Entry 7MT3 (electron microscopy, 2.80 A resolution); this record covers chains A and E of the 54 polymer chains in the assembly.

# Chain A
Molecule: 23S rRNA
Organism: Mycobacterium tuberculosis (strain ATCC 25618 / H37Rv)
Sequence (3138 nucleotides; each row starts with the number of its first residue):
     1 UUGUAAGUGU CUAAGGGCGC AUGGUGGAUG CCUUGGCAUC GAGAGCCGAU GAAGGACGUG
    61 GGAGGCUGCG AUAUGCCUCG GGGAGCUGUC AACCGAGCGU GGAUCCGAGG AUUUCCGAAU
   121 GGGGAAACCC AGCACGAGUG AUGUCGUGCU ACCCGCAUCU GAAUAUAUAG GGUGCGGGAG
   181 GGAACGCGGG GAAGUGAAAC AUCUCAGUAC CCGUAGGAGG AGAAAACAAU UGUGAUUCCG
   241 CAAGUAGUGG CGAGCGAACG CGGAACAGGC UAAACCGCAC GCAUGGGUAA CCGGGUAGGG
   301 GUUGUGUGUG CGGGGUUGUG GGAGGAUAUG UCUCAGCGCU ACCCGGCUGA GAGGCAGUCA
   361 GAAAGUGUCG UGGUUAGCGG AAGUGGCCUG GGAUGGUCUG CCGUAGACGG UGAGAGCCCG
   421 GUACGCGAAA ACCCGGCACC UGCCUAGUAU CAAUUCCCGA GUAGCAGCGG GCCCGUGGAA
   481 UCCGCUGUGA AUCCGCCGGG ACCACCCGGU AAGCCUAAAU ACUCCUCGAU GACCGAUAGC
   541 GGAUUAGUAC CGUGAGGGAA UGGUGAAAAG UACCCCGGGA GGGGAGUGAA AGAGUACCUG
   601 AAACCGUGUG CCUACAAUCC GUCAGAGCCU CCUUUUCCUC UCCGGAGGAG GGUGGUGAUG
   661 GCGUGCCUUU UGAAGAAUGA GCCUGCGAGU CAGGGACAUG UCGCAAGGUU AACCCGUGUG
   721 GGGUAGCCGC AGCGAAAGCG AGUCUGAAUA GGGCGACCCA CACGCGCAUA CGCGCGUGUG
   781 AAUAGUGGCG UGUUCUGGAC CCGAAGCGGA GUGAUCUACC CAUGGCCAGG GUGAAGCGCG
   841 GGUAAGACCG CGUGGAGGCC CGAACCCACU UAGGUUGAAG ACUGAGGGGA UGAGCUGUGG
   901 GUAGGGGUGA AAGGCCAAUC AAACUCCGUG AUAGCUGGUU CUCCCCGAAA UGCAUUUAGG
   961 UGCAGCGUUG CGUGGUUCAC CGCGGAGGUA GAGCUACUGG AUGGCCGAUG GGCCCUACUA
  1021 GGUUACUGAC GUCAGCCAAA CUCCGAAUGC CGUGGUGUAA AGCGUGGCAG UGAGACGGCG
  1081 GGGGAUAAGC UCCGUACGUC GAAAGGGAAA CAGCCCAGAU CGCCGGCUAA GGCCCCCAAG
  1141 CGUGUGCUAA GUGGGAAAGG AUGUGCAGUC GCAAAGACAA CCAGGAGGUU GGCUUAGAAG
  1201 CAGCCACCCU UGAAAGAGUG CGUAAUAGCU CACUGGUCAA GUGAUUGUGC GCCGAUAAUG
  1261 UAGCGGGGCU CAAGCACACC GCCGAAGCCG CGGCACAUCC ACCUUGUGGU GGGUGUGGGU
  1321 AGGGGAGCGU CCCUCAUUCA GCGAAGCCAC CGGGUGACCG GUGGUGGAGG GUGGGGGAGU
  1381 GAGAAUGCAG GCAUGAGUAG CGACAAGGCA AGUGAGAACC UUGCCCGCCG AAAGACCAAG
  1441 GGUUCCUGGG CCAGGCCAGU CCGCCCAGGG UGAGUCGGGA CCUAAGGCGA GGCCGACAGG
  1501 CGUAGUCGAU GGACAACGGG UUGAUAUUCC CGUACCCGUG UGUGGGCGCC CGUGACGAAU
  1561 CAGCGGUACU AACCACCCAA AACCGGAUCG AUCACUCCCC UUCGGGGGUG UGGAGUUCUG
  1621 GGGCUGCGUG GGAACUUCGC UGGUAGUAGU CAAGCGAAGG GGUGACGCAG GAAGGUAGCC
  1681 GUACCAGUCA GUGGUAACAC UGGGGCAAGC CGGUAGGGAG AGCGAUAGGC AAAUCCGUCG
  1741 CUCACUAAUC CUGAGAGGUG ACGCAUAGCC GGUUGAGGCG AAUUCGGUGA UCCUCUGCUG
  1801 CCAAGAAAAG CCUCUAGCGA GCACACACAC GGCCCGUACC CCAAACCGAC ACAGGUGGUC
  1861 AGGUAGAGCA UACCAAGGCG UACGAGAUAA CUAUGGUUAA GGAACUCGGC AAAAUGCCCC
  1921 CGUAACUUCG GGAGAAGGGG GACCGGAAUA UCGUGAACAC CCUUGCGGUG GGAGCGGGAU
  1981 CCGGUCGCAG AAACCAGUGA GGAGCGACUG UUUACUAAAA ACACAGGUCC GUGCGAAGUC
  2041 GCAAGACGAU GUAUACGGAC UGACGCCUGC CCGGUGCUGG AAGGUUAAGA GGACCCGUUA
  2101 ACCCGCAAGG GUGAAGCGGA GAAUUUAAGC CCCAGUAAAC GGCGGUGGUA ACUAUAACCA
  2161 UCCUAAGGUA GCGAAAUUCC UUGUCGGGUA AGUUCCGACC UGCACGAAUG GCGUAACGAC
  2221 UUCUCAACUG UCUCAACCAU AGACUCGGCG AAAUUGCACU ACGAGUAAAG AUGCUCGUUA
  2281 CGCGCGGCAG GACGAAAAGA CCCCGGGACC UUCACUACAA CUUGGUAUUG AUGUUCGGUA
  2341 CGGUUUGUGU AGGAUAGGUG GGAGACUGUG AAACCUCGAC GCCAGUUGGG GCGGAGUCGU
  2401 UGUUGAAAUA CCACUCUGAU CGUAUUGGGC AUCUAACCUC GAACCCUGAA UCGGGUUUAG
  2461 GGACAGUGCC UGGCGGGUAG UUUAACUGGG GCGGUUGCCU CCUAAAAUGU AACGGAGGCG
  2521 CCCAAAGGUU CCCUCAACCU GGACGGCAAU CAGGUGGCGA GUGUAAAUGC ACAAGGGAGC
  2581 UUGACUGCGA GACUUACAAG UCAAGCAGGG ACGAAAGUCG GGAUUAGUGA UCCGGCACCC
  2641 CCGAGUGGAA GGGGUGUCGC UCAACGGAUA AAAGGUACCC CGGGGAUAAC AGGCUGAUCU
  2701 UCCCCAAGAG UCCAUAUCGA CGGGAUGGUU UGGCACCUCG AUGUCGGCUC GUCGCAUCCU
  2761 GGGGCUGGAG CAGGUCCCAA GGGUUGGGCU GUUCGCCCAU UAAAGCGGCA CGCGAGCUGG
  2821 GUUUAGAACG UCGUGAGACA GUUCGGUCUC UAUCCGCCGC GCGCGUCAGA AACUUGAGGA
  2881 AACCUGUCCC UAGUACGAGA GGACCGGGAC GGACGAACCU CUGGUGCACC AGUUGUCCCG
  2941 CCAGGGGCAC CGCUGGAUAG CCACGUUCGG UCAGGAUAAC CGCUGAAAGC AUCUAAGCGG
  3001 GAAACCUUCU CCAAGAUCAG GUUUCUCACC CACUUGGUGG GAUAAGGCCC CCCGCAGAAC
  3061 ACGGGUUCAA UAGGUCAGAC CUGGAAGCUC AGUAAUGGGU GUAGGGAACU GGUGCUAACC
  3121 GGCCGAAAAC UUACAACA
Unresolved in the structure: 1-4, 1013-1022, 3133-3138
Modified positions: 5MU (5-methyluridine 5'-monophosphate) at position 2177; OMG (o2'-methylguanosine-5'-monophosphate) at position 2791
Metal / ion sites: Mg2+ site 1: C31, G1370; Mg2+ site 2: C46, G217; Mg2+ site 3: G60, G65, U89; Mg2+ site 4 near U72 (its only coordinating residue here); Mg2+ site 5 near U120 (its only coordinating residue here); Mg2+ site 6: A162, U166; Mg2+ site 7: G194, U2481; Mg2+ site 8 near G194 (its only coordinating residue here); Mg2+ site 9: A199, C200; Mg2+ site 10 near G220 (its only coordinating residue here); Mg2+ site 11 near C251 (its only coordinating residue here); Mg2+ site 12: G379, G421; 147 more Mg2+ sites not listed

# Chain E
Molecule: 50S ribosomal protein L4
Organism: Mycobacterium tuberculosis (strain ATCC 25618 / H37Rv)
Reference sequence: P9WH85 (RL4_MYCTU); residue numbers follow UniProt; this construct covers 1-223
Chain sequence (223 residues; row label = number of the first residue in the row):
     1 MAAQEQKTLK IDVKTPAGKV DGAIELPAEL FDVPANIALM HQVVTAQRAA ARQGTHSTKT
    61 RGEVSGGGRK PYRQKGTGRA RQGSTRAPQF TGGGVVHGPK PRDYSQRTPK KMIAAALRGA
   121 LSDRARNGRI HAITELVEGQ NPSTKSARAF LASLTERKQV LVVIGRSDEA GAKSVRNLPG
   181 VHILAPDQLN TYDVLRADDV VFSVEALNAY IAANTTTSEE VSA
Unresolved in the structure: 1-8, 216-223

# Interface between chain A and chain E
Pairs across the interface (150; chain A residue first):
  C37(A) with Ser-57(E), sugar contact
  A38(A) with Thr-55(E), base contact; Ser-57(E), sugar contact; Pro-101(E), sugar contact
  U39(A) with Gln-53(E), hydrogen bond to the base; Thr-55(E), sugar contact
  C402(A) with Lys-145(E), salt bridge to the phosphate; Arg-148(E), base contact
  G403(A) with Thr-144(E), sugar contact; Arg-148(E), hydrogen bond to the base; Asn-177(E), hydrogen bond to the base; Leu-178(E), base contact; Pro-179(E), base contact
  U404(A) with Pro-142(E), sugar contact; Ser-143(E), phosphate contact; Thr-144(E), hydrogen bond to the phosphate; Lys-173(E), hydrogen bond to the base; Arg-176(E), hydrogen bond to the phosphate
  A405(A) with Arg-176(E), salt bridge to the phosphate; Asn-177(E), hydrogen bond to the phosphate
  G406(A) with Asn-177(E), hydrogen bond to the sugar; Pro-179(E), base contact
  A423(A) with Arg-176(E), hydrogen bond to the sugar
  U530(A) with Gln-53(E), hydrogen bond to the sugar
  G531(A) with Gln-53(E), sugar contact; Thr-55(E), hydrogen bond to the base
  A532(A) with Arg-48(E), hydrogen bond to the base; Ala-49(E), base contact; Arg-52(E), hydrogen bond to the base; Gln-53(E), hydrogen bond to the phosphate
  C533(A) with Arg-52(E), salt bridge to the phosphate; Thr-55(E), sugar contact; His-56(E), salt bridge to the phosphate
  U537(A) with Thr-91(E), hydrogen bond to the base
  A538(A) with Gly-92(E), hydrogen bond to the phosphate
  G539(A) with Val-95(E), phosphate contact
  C540(A) with Lys-59(E), phosphate contact
  G541(A) with Val-64(E), phosphate contact; Ser-65(E), hydrogen bond to the phosphate
  G547(A) with Ser-65(E), base contact
  G557(A) with Arg-69(E), hydrogen bond to the sugar
  G558(A) with Gly-66(E), phosphate contact; Gly-67(E), hydrogen bond to the phosphate
  A559(A) with Arg-86(E), salt bridge to the phosphate
  G687(A) with Pro-88(E), sugar contact
  A688(A) with Val-96(E), phosphate contact
  U690(A) with His-97(E), hydrogen bond to the base
  C691(A) with Arg-102(E), phosphate contact
  A692(A) with Arg-102(E), salt bridge to the phosphate
  G694(A) with Arg-107(E), base contact
  C702(A) with Asn-36(E), phosphate contact; Leu-39(E), sugar contact
  G703(A) with Asn-36(E), hydrogen bond to the phosphate; Met-112(E), sugar contact
  C704(A) with Lys-111(E), sugar contact
  G708(A) with Lys-111(E), salt bridge to the phosphate
  U709(A) with Lys-111(E), salt bridge to the phosphate
  U710(A) with Arg-107(E), phosphate contact; Pro-109(E), phosphate contact; Lys-110(E), hydrogen bond to the phosphate
  A711(A) with Arg-107(E), salt bridge to the phosphate
  G716(A) with Arg-166(E), hydrogen bond to the sugar; Gln-188(E), hydrogen bond to the base
  U717(A) with Leu-184(E), base contact; Ala-185(E), base contact
  G718(A) with His-182(E), hydrogen bond to the base; Asn-190(E), base contact; Asp-193(E), hydrogen bond to the base
  U719(A) with Gln-47(E), phosphate contact; Ala-50(E), sugar contact; Ala-51(E), base contact; Asn-190(E), hydrogen bond to the sugar
  G720(A) with Gln-47(E), hydrogen bond to the phosphate; Ile-113(E), phosphate contact; Asp-187(E), hydrogen bond to the sugar; Gln-188(E), base contact
  G721(A) with Ile-113(E), phosphate contact
  G723(A) with Lys-110(E), hydrogen bond to the base
  G787(A) with Pro-109(E), sugar contact; Met-112(E), base contact
  G788(A) with Gln-42(E), hydrogen bond to the base; Arg-107(E), salt bridge to the phosphate; Thr-108(E), sugar contact; Pro-109(E), sugar contact
  C789(A) with Gln-42(E), hydrogen bond to the sugar; Gln-106(E), phosphate contact; Arg-107(E), phosphate contact
  G790(A) with Gln-106(E), phosphate contact
  C800(A) with His-97(E), hydrogen bond to the sugar
  C801(A) with Pro-88(E), phosphate contact; Val-96(E), sugar contact; His-97(E), phosphate contact
  C802(A) with Arg-61(E), salt bridge to the phosphate; Pro-88(E), phosphate contact; Gln-89(E), sugar contact
  G803(A) with Arg-61(E), salt bridge to the phosphate; Lys-70(E), phosphate contact; Gln-74(E), hydrogen bond to the sugar; Arg-81(E), sugar contact; Gln-82(E), phosphate contact; Gly-83(E), phosphate contact; Ser-84(E), phosphate contact
  A804(A) with Lys-70(E), salt bridge to the phosphate; Gln-74(E), hydrogen bond to the sugar; Gly-83(E), phosphate contact
  A805(A) with Lys-70(E), phosphate contact
  U925(A) with Arg-69(E), phosphate contact
  C926(A) with Arg-69(E), salt bridge to the phosphate
  C927(A) with Gly-68(E), phosphate contact
  G930(A) with Thr-60(E), base contact; Arg-61(E), hydrogen bond to the sugar; Gly-62(E), phosphate contact
  C1333(A) with Arg-48(E), hydrogen bond to the sugar
  U1334(A) with Arg-48(E), hydrogen bond to the sugar; Tyr-192(E), hydrogen bond to the sugar
  C1335(A) with Arg-196(E), phosphate contact
  A1336(A) with Gln-159(E), phosphate contact
  G1375(A) with His-41(E), hydrogen bond to the sugar
  G1376(A) with His-41(E), phosphate contact
  G1377(A) with Arg-52(E), sugar contact
  A1378(A) with Arg-102(E), salt bridge to the phosphate
  G1379(A) with Thr-58(E), base contact; Val-95(E), base contact; Pro-99(E), base contact
  A1385(A) with Gln-89(E), base contact
  U1386(A) with Gly-78(E), base contact; Arg-79(E), hydrogen bond to the base; Ala-80(E), base contact
  G1387(A) with Ala-80(E), phosphate contact; Gln-82(E), hydrogen bond to the sugar; Gln-89(E), hydrogen bond to the base
  C1388(A) with Arg-79(E), salt bridge to the phosphate; Gln-89(E), sugar contact; Phe-90(E), sugar contact; Thr-91(E), hydrogen bond to the sugar
  A1389(A) with Thr-91(E), hydrogen bond to the sugar
  A2297(A) with Gly-76(E), phosphate contact; Gly-78(E), phosphate contact
  A2298(A) with Lys-75(E), salt bridge to the phosphate; Gly-76(E), hydrogen bond to the phosphate; Thr-77(E), phosphate contact; Gly-78(E), hydrogen bond to the phosphate; Arg-81(E), base contact
  G2299(A) with Lys-75(E), salt bridge to the phosphate
  C2681(A) with Gln-74(E), phosphate contact; Lys-75(E), phosphate contact
  G2682(A) with Gln-74(E), hydrogen bond to the phosphate; Lys-75(E), salt bridge to the phosphate; Arg-81(E), salt bridge to the phosphate
  G2683(A) with Arg-81(E), salt bridge to the phosphate
Also at the interface, not in a pair above, chain A (85 interface residues in all): A407, C424, G556, G685, C686, G689, G798, U936, U1337
Also at the interface, not in a pair above, chain E (89 interface residues in all): Ala-38, Thr-45, Glu-63, Thr-85, Ala-87, Gly-98, Tyr-104, Ala-114, Lys-158, Ile-183, Leu-189

# Overview
The interface between chain A and chain E involves 85 residues on one side and 89 on the other; the contacts
include 48 hydrogen bonds and 21 salt bridges. Among the polar pairs are U39(A)/Gln-53(E), G403(A)/Arg-148(E)
and G403(A)/Asn-177(E).
Chain A is 23S rRNA and chain E is 50S ribosomal protein L4, both from Mycobacterium tuberculosis (strain ATCC
25618 / H37Rv); the structure, Mtb 70S with P/E tRNA, was determined by electron microscopy (same publication
as 7MSC, 7MSH, 7MSM, 7MSZ, 7MT2 and 7MT7).
